PDB entry 7SRK | X-ray diffraction, 2.50 A resolution | chains A and B

== Chain A ==
Molecule: RPA-related protein RADX peptide, Beta-2-microglobulin, MHC class I antigen chimera
Source organism: Homo sapiens
UniProt: chimeric construct of Q6NSI4, P16213, A0A411J078: residues 1-8 from Q6NSI4 (RADX_HUMAN) positions 509-516 (UniProt number = residue number + 508); residues 25-123 from P16213 positions 21-119 (UniProt number = residue number - 4); residues 144-418 from A0A411J078 positions 25-299 (UniProt number = residue number - 119)
Sequence (423 residues; each row starts with the number of its first residue; note: 1 number in that range is skipped by the numbering (no residue carries it; nothing is unmodelled there)):
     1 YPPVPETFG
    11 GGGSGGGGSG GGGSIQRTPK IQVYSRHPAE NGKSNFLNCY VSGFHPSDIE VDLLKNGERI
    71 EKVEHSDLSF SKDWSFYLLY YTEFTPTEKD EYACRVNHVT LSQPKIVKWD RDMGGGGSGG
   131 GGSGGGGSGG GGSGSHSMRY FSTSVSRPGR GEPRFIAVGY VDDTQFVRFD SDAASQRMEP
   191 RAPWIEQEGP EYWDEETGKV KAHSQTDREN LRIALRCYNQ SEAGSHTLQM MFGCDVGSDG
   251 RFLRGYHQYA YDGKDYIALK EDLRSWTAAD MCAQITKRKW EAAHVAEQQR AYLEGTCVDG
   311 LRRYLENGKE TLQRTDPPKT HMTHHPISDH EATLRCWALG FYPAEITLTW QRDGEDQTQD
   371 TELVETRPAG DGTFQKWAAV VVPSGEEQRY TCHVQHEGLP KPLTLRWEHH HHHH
Unresolved in the structure: 11-24, 122-143, 361-365, 416-424
Cystine bridges: C49-C104, C227-C282, C244-C307, C346-C402
Sequence notes: linker (9, 11-24, 124-143); engineered mutation C227 (Tyr108 in A0A411J078), C282 (Ala163 in A0A411J078); expression tag (419-424)

== Chain B ==
Molecule: VHH
Source organism: Lama glama
Notes: antibody fragment or engineered binder
Sequence (116 residues; row label = number of the first residue in the row):
     3 EVKLVESGGG LVQPGGSLRL SCAASGSIFS INTMGWYRQT PGKQRDLVAD ISSGGSTKYG
    63 DSVKGRFTIS RDNTKNTVYL QMNSLKPEDT AVYYCYGLSY SNDDYWGQGT QVTVSS
Unresolved in the structure: 118
Cystine bridges: C24-C97

== How chain A and chain B interact ==
Residue-residue contacts (44):
  E60(A) with K60(B), salt bridge
  D62(A) with K60(B), salt bridge
  L64(A) with N104(B)
  N66(A) with N34(B), hydrogen bond (backbone-side chain); Y102(B); N104(B)
  G67(A) with N34(B); T35(B), hydrogen bond (backbone-side chain); L100(B); S101(B); Y102(B); N104(B), hydrogen bond (backbone-side chain)
  E68(A) with N34(B); T35(B); S54(B)
  R69(A) with L49(B); D52(B), salt bridge; K60(B)
  E71(A) with S58(B)
  E101(A) with S103(B), hydrogen bond; N104(B), hydrogen bond (backbone-side chain)
  Y102(A) with N104(B)
  A103(A) with N104(B)
  R105(A) with Y39(B); Y98(B), hydrogen bond; L100(B)
  N107(A) with R47(B), hydrogen bond (side chain-backbone)
  H108(A) with Q46(B)
  V109(A) with K45(B); Q46(B)
  T110(A) with K45(B), hydrogen bond (backbone-side chain)
  L111(A) with Q46(B)
  S112(A) with K45(B); R47(B), hydrogen bond (backbone-side chain)
  Q113(A) with R47(B); D106(B); W108(B)
  P114(A) with Y39(B), hydrophobic; W108(B)
  I116(A) with N104(B); D106(B)
  K118(A) with S103(B), hydrogen bond (side chain-backbone); N104(B); D105(B), salt bridge
Also at the interface, not in a pair above, chain A (23 interface residues in all): K65
Also at the interface, not in a pair above, chain B (21 interface residues in all): D48

== Summary ==
23 residues of chain A and 21 residues of chain B are in contact; the contacts include 10 hydrogen bonds and 4
salt bridges. Polar contacts include E60(A)-K60(B), D62(A)-K60(B) and R69(A)-D52(B).
Here chain A is RPA-related protein RADX peptide, Beta-2-microglobulin, MHC class I antigen chimera (Homo
sapiens) and chain B is VHH (Lama glama). Entry 7SRK (Single chain trimer HLA-A*24:02 (Y108C, A163C) with 8mer
peptide YPPVPETF) was determined by X-ray diffraction (same publication as 7SQP, 7SR0, 7SR3, 7SR4, 7SR5, 7SSH,
7ST3 and 7STG).
